PDB entry 2P7L | X-ray diffraction, 2.20 A resolution | chains A and B

[Chain A (and B)]
Name: Glyoxalase family protein
Source organism: Listeria monocytogenes
Notes: chain B of this document is another copy of the same molecule, construct and numbering; everything in this record applies to it too
UniProtKB: Q71YW5 (Q71YW5_LISMF); residues 1-133 here = UniProt positions 1-133
Amino-acid sequence (133 residues; each row starts with the number of its first residue):
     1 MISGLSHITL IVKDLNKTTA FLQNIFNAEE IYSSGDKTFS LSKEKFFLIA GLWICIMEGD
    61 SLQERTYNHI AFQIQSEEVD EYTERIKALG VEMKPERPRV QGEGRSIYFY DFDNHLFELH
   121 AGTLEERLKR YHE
Disordered / not traced: 35-39, 131-133 (chain B: 97-102, 132-133)
What the authors report for this chain:
  - conformationally variable residues (order/disorder transition): G35 to F39, R97 to G102
  - mutagenesis - E44A: abolished catalytic activity
  - mutagenesis - E44D, E44T: decreased catalytic activity
  - catalytic residues: E44
  - catalytic residues: T9 (proposed by the authors, not directly observed)

[Interface between chain A and chain B]
Pairs across the interface (90; chain A residue first):
  M1(A) with N27(B); E78(B), hydrogen bond (backbone-side chain); Y82(B), hydrogen bond (backbone-side chain)
  I2(A) with F26(B); A50(B); F72(B), hydrophobic; Q73(B); Y82(B)
  S3(A) with A50(B); Q73(B), hydrogen bond (backbone-backbone); Q75(B), hydrogen bond
  G4(A) with A50(B); F72(B); Q73(B), hydrogen bond (backbone-backbone)
  L5(A) with L5(B), hydrophobic; L52(B), hydrophobic; I70(B), hydrophobic; A71(B)
  S6(A) with A71(B), hydrogen bond (backbone-backbone); F72(B); Q73(B); H120(B)
  H7(A) with I70(B); A71(B), hydrogen bond (backbone-backbone); E118(B), salt bridge
  I8(A) with H69(B)
  T9(A) with N68(B); H69(B), hydrogen bond (backbone-backbone)
  L10(A) with N68(B)
  I11(A) with Y67(B), hydrophobic; N68(B), hydrogen bond (backbone-side chain)
  F26(A) with M1(B); I2(B), hydrophobic
  I31(A) with L124(B), hydrophobic; L128(B)
  Y32(A) with R127(B); L128(B), hydrophobic
  E44(A) with R127(B), salt bridge
  F46(A) with R127(B); L128(B), hydrophobic
  A50(A) with I2(B); S3(B); G4(B)
  L52(A) with L5(B), hydrophobic
  W53(A) with L124(B), hydrophobic; R127(B)
  M57(A) with Y67(B), hydrophobic
  S61(A) with T66(B)
  Q63(A) with L62(B); E64(B); T66(B), hydrogen bond
  E64(A) with L62(B); Q63(B), hydrogen bond (side chain-backbone)
  Y67(A) with T9(B); I11(B), hydrophobic; M57(B), hydrophobic
  N68(A) with T9(B); L10(B); I11(B), hydrogen bond (side chain-backbone); L62(B); H115(B), hydrogen bond
  H69(A) with I8(B); T9(B), hydrogen bond (backbone-backbone)
  I70(A) with H7(B)
  A71(A) with L5(B); S6(B), hydrogen bond (backbone-backbone); H7(B), hydrogen bond (backbone-backbone)
  F72(A) with I2(B), hydrophobic; G4(B); S6(B)
  Q73(A) with I2(B); S3(B), hydrogen bond (backbone-backbone); G4(B), hydrogen bond (backbone-backbone); S6(B)
  I74(A) with I2(B), hydrophobic
  E78(A) with M1(B), hydrogen bond (side chain-backbone)
  Y82(A) with M1(B); I2(B), hydrogen bond (side chain-backbone)
  R97(A) with M57(B)
  H115(A) with N68(B), hydrogen bond
  E118(A) with H7(B), salt bridge
  H120(A) with S6(B)
  L124(A) with I31(B), hydrophobic; W53(B)
  R127(A) with Y32(B), hydrogen bond; E44(B), salt bridge; F46(B)
  R130(A) with I31(B), hydrogen bond (side chain-backbone); Y32(B); S33(B), hydrogen bond (side chain-backbone)
Other interface residues (no listed pair), chain A (46 interface residues in all): N27, L62, T66, L119, T123, L128
Other interface residues (no listed pair), chain B (49 interface residues in all): I25, L48, I49, S61, I74, L119, T123

[Summary]
The interface between chain A and chain B involves 46 residues on one side and 49 on the other, with 24
hydrogen bonds and 4 salt bridges. Polar pairs include H7(A)-E118(B), E44(A)-R127(B) and M1(A)-E78(B). The
paper reports catalytic residues E44(A) and T9(A); E44D and E44T of chain A reduce catalytic activity.
Chain A and chain B are both Glyoxalase family protein (Listeria monocytogenes); the structure, Crystal
structure of monoclinic form of genomically encoded fosfomycin resistance protein, FosX, from Listeria
monocytogenes at ..., was determined by X-ray diffraction together with 2P7K, 2P7M, 2P7O, 2P7P and 2P7Q from
the same study.
